4EZ3 - chain A; structure by X-ray diffraction, 2.00 A resolution.

Chain A:
Molecule: Cyclin-dependent kinase 2
From: Homo sapiens
Notes: EC 2.7.11.22
UniProtKB: P24941 (CDK2_HUMAN); residue numbers follow UniProt; this construct covers 1-298
Amino-acid sequence (306 residues; each row starts with the number of its first residue; numbers below 1 keep their minus sign (Gly-7 is residue -7)):
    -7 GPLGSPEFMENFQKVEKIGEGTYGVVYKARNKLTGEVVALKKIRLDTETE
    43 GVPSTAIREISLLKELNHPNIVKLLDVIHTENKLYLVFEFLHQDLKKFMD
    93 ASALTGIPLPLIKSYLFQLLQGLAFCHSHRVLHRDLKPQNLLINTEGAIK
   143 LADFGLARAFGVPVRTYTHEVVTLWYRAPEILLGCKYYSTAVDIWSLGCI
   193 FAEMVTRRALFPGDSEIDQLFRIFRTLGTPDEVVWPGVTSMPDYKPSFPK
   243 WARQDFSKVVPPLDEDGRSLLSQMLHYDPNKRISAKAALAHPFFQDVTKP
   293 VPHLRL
Disordered / not traced: -7 to 0, 37-40
Sequence notes: expression tag (-7 to 0)
Curated features (UniProtKB/Swiss-Prot):
  - active site: Asp127 (Proton acceptor)
  - binding site (ATP): Ile10 to Val18, Lys33, Glu81 to Leu83, Asp86, Lys129 to Asn132, Asp145
  - binding site (Mg(2+)): Asn132, Asp145
  - site (CDK7 binding): Lys9, Lys88, Lys89, Leu166
  - modified residue: Met1 (N-acetylmethionine), Lys6 (N6-acetyllysine), Thr14 (Phosphothreonine), Tyr15 (Phosphotyrosine), Tyr19 (Phosphotyrosine), Thr160 (Phosphothreonine)
Small-molecule neighbours: 0S0 (4-[(E)-(6-hydroxy-2-oxo-1,2-dihydropyridin-3-yl)diazenyl]benzenesulfonamide): Ile10, Val18, Ala31, Val64, Phe80, Glu81, Phe82, Leu83, His84, Gln85, Asp86, Lys89, Leu134, Ala144
What the authors report for this chain:
  - binding site for 0S0: Ile10, Glu81, Leu83, Leu134

Summary:
Ligands of chain A: compound 0S0. Curated annotation (UniProt) lists active-site residue Asp127, 19
ATP-binding residues and Mg2+-binding residues Asn132 and Asp145. The paper reports a binding site for 0S0 at
Ile10, Glu81 and Leu83 among others.
Chain A is Cyclin-dependent kinase 2 (Homo sapiens); the structure, CDK2 in complex with NSC 134199, was
determined by X-ray diffraction, deposited together with 3TI1, 3TIZ, 4ERW and 4EZ7.
